PDB entry 8XXV | electron microscopy, 2.33 A resolution | chains A and C of the 5 polymer chains in the assembly

== Chain A ==
Molecule: Prostaglandin D2 receptor 2
Source organism: Homo sapiens
Reference sequence: Q9Y5Y4 (PD2R2_HUMAN); residue numbers follow UniProt; this construct covers 1-348
Chain sequence (348 residues; row label = number of the first residue in the row):
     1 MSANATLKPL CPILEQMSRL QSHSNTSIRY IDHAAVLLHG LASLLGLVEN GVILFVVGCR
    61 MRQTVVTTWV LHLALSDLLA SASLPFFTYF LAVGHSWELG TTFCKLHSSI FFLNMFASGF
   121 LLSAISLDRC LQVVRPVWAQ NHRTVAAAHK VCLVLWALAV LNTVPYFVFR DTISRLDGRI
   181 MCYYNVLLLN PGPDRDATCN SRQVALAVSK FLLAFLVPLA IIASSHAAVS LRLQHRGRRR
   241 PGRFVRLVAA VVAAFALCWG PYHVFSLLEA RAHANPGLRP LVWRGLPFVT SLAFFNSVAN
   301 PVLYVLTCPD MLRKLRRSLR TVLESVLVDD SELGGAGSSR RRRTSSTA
Unresolved in the structure: 1-9, 31-32, 172-180, 323-348
Swiss-Prot annotation at these positions:
  - motif: Asp330 to Leu333 (Involved in the recycling of CRTH2)
  - modified residue (Phosphoserine): Ser331, Ser345
  - glycosylation (N-linked (GlcNAc...) asparagine): Asn4, Asn25
  - mutagenesis: Asp330 (D330A: 45% increases internalization of PTGDR2), Ser331 (S331A: 45% increases internalization of PTGDR2), Glu332 (E332A: 45% increases internalization of PTGDR2), Leu333 (L333A: 45% increase in internalization of PTGDR2), Thr347 (T347A: Decreases in PKC-induced internalization of PTGDR2)
Cystine bridges: Cys11-Cys199
Ligand contacts:
  - A1D5Q ([(2R)-1-hexadecanoyloxy-3-[oxidanyl-[(2S,3R,5R,6S)-2,3,4,5,6-pentakis(oxidanyl)cyclohexyl]oxy-phosphoryl]oxy-propan-2-yl] (Z)-octadec-9-enoate): Phe120, Ser123, Ala124, Leu127, Asp128, Leu131, Trp138, His142, Arg143, Thr144, Ala147, Ala148, Lys150, Val151, Val154, Leu155, Ile221
  - indomethacin (IMN): Ser83, Phe87, His107, Ser108, Phe111, Tyr183, Tyr184, Lys210, Tyr262, Leu286, Pro287, Thr290, Phe294

== Chain C ==
Molecule: Guanine nucleotide-binding protein G(I)/G(S)/G(T) subunit beta-1
Source organism: Homo sapiens
Reference sequence: P62873 (GBB1_HUMAN); numbering as in UniProt (aligned over 2-340)
Chain sequence (345 residues; row label = number of the first residue in the row; numbers below 1 keep their minus sign (Met-4 is residue -4)):
    -4 MGSLLQSELD QLRQEAEQLK NQIRDARKAC ADATLSQITN NIDPVGRIQM RTRRTLRGHL
    56 AKIYAMHWGT DSRLLVSASQ DGKLIIWDSY TTNKVHAIPL RSSWVMTCAY APSGNYVACG
   116 GLDNICSIYN LKTREGNVRV SRELAGHTGY LSCCRFLDDN QIVTSSGDTT CALWDIETGQ
   176 QTTTFTGHTG DVMSLSLAPD TRLFVSGACD ASAKLWDVRE GMCRQTFTGH ESDINAICFF
   236 PNGNAFATGS DDATCRLFDL RADQELMTYS HDNIICGITS VSFSKSGRLL LAGYDDFNCN
   296 VWDALKADRA GVLAGHDNRV SCLGVTDDGM AVATGSWDSF LKIWN
Unresolved in the structure: -4 to 3
Sequence notes: initiating methionine (-4); expression tag (-3 to 1)
Swiss-Prot annotation at these positions:
  - modified residue: Ser2 (N-acetylserine), His266 (Phosphohistidine)
  - natural variant: Leu30 (L30F: In MRD42; uncertain significance), Arg52 (R52G: In MRD42), Gly64 (G64V: In MRD42), Asp76 (D76E: In MRD42; D76G: In MRD42), Gly77 (G77S: In MRD42), Lys78 (K78R: In MRD42), Ile80 (I80N: In MRD42; I80T: In MRD42), His91 (H91R: In MRD42; uncertain significance), Ala92 (A92T: In MRD42), Pro94 (P94S: In MRD42), Leu95 (L95P: In MRD42), Arg96 (R96L: In MRD42), 5 further natural variant entries in UniProt

== Interface between chain A and chain C ==
Pairs across the interface - 10 pairs, chain A then chain C:
  Cys59(A) - Arg52(C)  hydrogen bond (backbone-side chain)
  Arg60(A) - Thr50(C)
  Arg60(A) - Phe335(C)
  Arg60(A) - Lys337(C)
  Arg62(A) - Leu55(C)  hydrogen bond (side chain-backbone)
  Arg62(A) - Ser334(C)
  Lys314(A) - Asp312(C)  salt bridge
  Arg317(A) - Gly310(C)  hydrogen bond (side chain-backbone)
  Arg317(A) - His311(C)
  Arg317(A) - Asp312(C)  salt bridge
Other interface residues (no listed pair), chain C (10 interface residues in all): His54

== In short ==
The interface between chain A and chain C involves 5 residues on one side and 10 on the other; the contacts
include 3 hydrogen bonds and 2 salt bridges. Polar pairs include Lys314(A)-Asp312(C), Arg317(A)-Asp312(C) and
Cys59(A)-Arg52(C). Ligands of chain A: compound A1D5Q and indomethacin.
Chain A is Prostaglandin D2 receptor 2 and chain C is Guanine nucleotide-binding protein G(I)/G(S)/G(T)
subunit beta-1, both from Homo sapiens; the structure, Cryo-EM Structure of the Prostaglandin D2 Receptor
2-indomethacin Coupled to G Protein, was determined by electron microscopy together with 8XXU and 9IYB from
the same study.
